Entry 1L9S (X-ray diffraction, 1.78 A resolution); this record covers chains B and C of the 3 polymer chains in the assembly.

Chain B (and C):
Name: Copper-containing nitrite reductase
Source organism: Alcaligenes faecalis
Notes: EC 1.7.99.3; chain C of this document is another copy of the same molecule, construct and numbering; everything in this record applies to it too
UniProtKB: P38501 (NIR_ALCFA); residues 4-340 here correspond to UniProt positions 40-376 (UniProt number = residue number + 36)
Amino-acid sequence (341 residues; row label = number of the first residue in the row):
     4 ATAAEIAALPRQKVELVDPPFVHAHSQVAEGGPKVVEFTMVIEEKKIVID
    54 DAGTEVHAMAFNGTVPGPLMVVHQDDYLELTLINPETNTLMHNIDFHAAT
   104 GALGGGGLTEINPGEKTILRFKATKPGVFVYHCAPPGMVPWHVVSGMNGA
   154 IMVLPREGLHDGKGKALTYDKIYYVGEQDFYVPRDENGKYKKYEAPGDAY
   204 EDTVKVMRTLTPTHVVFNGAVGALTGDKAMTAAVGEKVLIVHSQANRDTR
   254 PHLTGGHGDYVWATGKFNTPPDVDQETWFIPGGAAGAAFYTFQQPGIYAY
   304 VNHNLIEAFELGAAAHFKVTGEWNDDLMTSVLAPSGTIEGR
Disordered / not traced: 340-344
Construct notes: engineered mutation T257 (Ile293 in P38501); cloning artifact (341-344)
Metal / ion sites: Cu ion site 1: H95, C136, H145, M150; Cu ion site 2: H100, H135 (together with nitrite ion) (shared with H306(C) of chain C); Cu ion site 3: H306 (together with nitrite ion) (shared with 2 residues of chain A)
Residues lining bound ligands:
  - nitrite ion (NO2), molecule 1: D98, H100, H135
  - nitrite ion (NO2), molecule 2: H255, T257, V304, H306, L308
From the paper describing this entry:
  - binding site for nitrite ion: D98, T257
  - self-association interface (contacts with another copy of this molecule); pairs are residue here / residue on that copy: D98-H255
  - mutagenesis - I257T: decreased catalytic activity on nitrite ion
  - catalytic residues: D98, H255 (citing earlier work)

Chain B / chain C interface:
Pairs across the interface - 113 pairs, chain B then chain C:
  A4(B) - D329(C)  hydrogen bond (backbone-side chain)
  I9(B) - D329(C)
  Y80(B) - D329(C)  hydrogen bond
  E82(B) - V334(C)
  D98(B) - T257(C)
  H100(B) - H255(C)
  H100(B) - H260(C)  hydrogen bond (backbone-side chain)
  H100(B) - E279(C)  salt bridge
  H100(B) - H306(C)  hydrogen bond
  A101(B) - H260(C)
  A102(B) - G258(C)
  A102(B) - H260(C)
  A102(B) - M331(C)  hydrophobic
  T103(B) - G258(C)
  T103(B) - H260(C)
  T103(B) - Y293(C)
  T103(B) - Q296(C)
  T103(B) - Q297(C)  hydrogen bond (backbone-side chain)
  T103(B) - M331(C)
  G104(B) - G258(C)  hydrogen bond (backbone-backbone)
  G104(B) - Q297(C)
  G104(B) - M331(C)
  A105(B) - W326(C)
  A105(B) - M331(C)  hydrophobic
  L106(B) - T257(C)
  L106(B) - G258(C)
  L106(B) - I300(C)
  L106(B) - Y301(C)  hydrophobic
  L106(B) - A302(C)
  G107(B) - G258(C)
  G107(B) - M331(C)
  G108(B) - M331(C)
  L111(B) - M331(C)  hydrophobic
  L111(B) - P337(C)
  E113(B) - P337(C)
  I114(B) - P337(C)  hydrophobic
  G117(B) - G339(C)
  E118(B) - P337(C)
  E118(B) - S338(C)
  K119(B) - L335(C)
  K119(B) - A336(C)
  K119(B) - P337(C)
  K119(B) - S338(C)  hydrogen bond (backbone-backbone)
  T120(B) - L335(C)  hydrogen bond (side chain-backbone)
  T120(B) - A336(C)
  T120(B) - P337(C)
  I121(B) - S333(C)
  I121(B) - V334(C)  hydrogen bond (backbone-backbone)
  I121(B) - L335(C)  hydrogen bond (backbone-backbone)
  L122(B) - M331(C)  hydrophobic
  L122(B) - T332(C)
  R123(B) - D328(C)  hydrogen bond (side chain-backbone)
  R123(B) - M331(C)
  R123(B) - T332(C)  hydrogen bond (backbone-backbone)
  R123(B) - V334(C)
  F124(B) - L330(C)
  K125(B) - D329(C)  salt bridge
  K125(B) - L330(C)  hydrogen bond (backbone-backbone)
  T127(B) - L330(C)
  K128(B) - H260(C)
  K128(B) - D262(C)  salt bridge
  K128(B) - D277(C)  salt bridge
  P129(B) - D277(C)
  V131(B) - E279(C)
  F132(B) - E279(C)
  V133(B) - E279(C)  hydrogen bond (backbone-side chain)
  H135(B) - H306(C)  hydrogen bond
  V142(B) - L308(C)  hydrophobic
  V142(B) - F312(C)  hydrophobic
  P143(B) - L308(C)
  P143(B) - I309(C)
  P143(B) - F312(C)
  V146(B) - L308(C)  hydrophobic
  Y184(B) - I309(C)
  V207(B) - E313(C)
  M210(B) - I309(C)
  R211(B) - T214(C)
  R211(B) - E313(C)  salt bridge
  R211(B) - L314(C)
  T212(B) - T214(C)
  L213(B) - R250(C)
  L213(B) - I309(C)  hydrophobic
  L213(B) - E310(C)
  L213(B) - L314(C)  hydrophobic
  A248(B) - H306(C)  hydrogen bond (backbone-side chain)
  N249(B) - H306(C)
  N249(B) - N307(C)
  N249(B) - L308(C)  hydrogen bond (side chain-backbone)
  N249(B) - I309(C)
  D251(B) - R253(C)  salt bridge
  D251(B) - F282(C)
  T267(B) - D275(C)
  T267(B) - Q278(C)  hydrogen bond
  K269(B) - V276(C)
  K269(B) - D277(C)
  K269(B) - Q278(C)
  K269(B) - E279(C)  salt bridge
  N271(B) - V276(C)
  N271(B) - D277(C)  hydrogen bond
  T272(B) - D275(C)
  T272(B) - V276(C)  hydrogen bond (side chain-backbone)
  T272(B) - Q278(C)  hydrogen bond
  F282(B) - F282(C)  hydrophobic
  P284(B) - T280(C)
  P284(B) - F282(C)  hydrophobic
  G285(B) - R253(C)
  G285(B) - T280(C)
  G285(B) - H306(C)
  G286(B) - E279(C)
  G286(B) - T280(C)  hydrogen bond (backbone-side chain)
  G286(B) - H306(C)
  A287(B) - E279(C)
  A288(B) - E279(C)  hydrogen bond (backbone-side chain)
Also at the interface, not in a pair above, chain B (57 interface residues in all): T112, Y203
Also at the interface, not in a pair above, chain C (45 interface residues in all): P215, T216, G259

Overview:
57 residues of chain B and 45 residues of chain C are in contact; the contacts include 23 hydrogen bonds and 7
salt bridges. Among the polar pairs are H100(B)-E279(C), K125(B)-D329(C) and K128(B)-D262(C). Ligands of chain
B: nitrite ion. The paper reports catalytic residues D98(B) and H255(B); I257T of chain B reduces catalytic
activity on nitrite ion.
Both chains are Copper-containing nitrite reductase (Alcaligenes faecalis). Entry 1L9S (Crystal structure of
the I257T variant of the copper-containing nitrite reductase from alcaligenes faecalis S-6) was determined by
X-ray diffraction together with 1L9O, 1L9P, 1L9Q, 1L9R and 1L9T from the same study.
